9F38 - chains A and E of the 3 polymer chains in the assembly; structure by X-ray diffraction, 2.85 A resolution.

Chain A:
Protein: BsmI
Organism: Geobacillus stearothermophilus
UniProtKB: Q8RLN4 (Q8RLN4_GEOSE); residues 1-676 here = UniProt positions 1-676
Amino-acid sequence (676 residues; numbered 1 to 676; the number before each row is that of its first residue):
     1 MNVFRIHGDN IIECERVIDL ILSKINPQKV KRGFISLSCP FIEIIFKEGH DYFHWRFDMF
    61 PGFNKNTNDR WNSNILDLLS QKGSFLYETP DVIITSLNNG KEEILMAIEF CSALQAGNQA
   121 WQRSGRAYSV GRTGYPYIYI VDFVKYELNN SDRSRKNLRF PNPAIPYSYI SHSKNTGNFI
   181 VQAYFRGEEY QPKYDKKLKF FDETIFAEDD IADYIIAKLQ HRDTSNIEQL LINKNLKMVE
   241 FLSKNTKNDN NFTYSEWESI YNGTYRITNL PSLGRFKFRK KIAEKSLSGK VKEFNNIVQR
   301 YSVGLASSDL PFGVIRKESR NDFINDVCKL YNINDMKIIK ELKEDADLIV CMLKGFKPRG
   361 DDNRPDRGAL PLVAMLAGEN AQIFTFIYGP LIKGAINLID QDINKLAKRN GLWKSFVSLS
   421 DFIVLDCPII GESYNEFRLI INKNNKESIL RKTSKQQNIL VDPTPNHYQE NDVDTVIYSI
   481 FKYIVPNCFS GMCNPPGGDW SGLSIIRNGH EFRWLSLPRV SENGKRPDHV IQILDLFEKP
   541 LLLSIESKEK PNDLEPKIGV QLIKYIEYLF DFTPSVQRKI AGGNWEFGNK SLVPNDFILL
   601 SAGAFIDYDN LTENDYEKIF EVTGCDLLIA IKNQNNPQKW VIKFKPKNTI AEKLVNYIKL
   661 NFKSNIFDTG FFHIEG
Ion coordination: Ca2+ site 1: Asp9, Asp91 (shared with DG5(E), DC6(E) of chain E); Ca2+ site 2: Asp91, Phe110, Asp499 (shared with DC6(E) of chain E); Ca2+ site 3: Glu470, Asp528
Reported in the primary citation:
  - Ca2+ coordination: Asp9, Asp91, Glu109, Glu470, Asp528
  - conformationally variable residues (loop rearrangement): Ile484 to Leu503
  - catalytic residues: Glu109, Glu546

Chain E:
Molecule: Bottom strand (13-nt DNA)
Sequence (13 nucleotides; each row starts with the number of its first residue):
     1 GTCTGCATTC CTC
Ion coordination: Ca2+ site 1: DG5, DC6 (shared with Asp9(A), Asp91(A) of chain A); Ca2+ site 2: DC6 (shared with Asp91(A), Phe110(A), Asp499(A) of chain A)

How chain A and chain E interact:
Residue-residue contacts - 47 pairs, chain A then chain E:
  Tyr87(A) - DG5(E)  phosphate contact
  Glu88(A) - DG5(E)  phosphate contact
  Thr89(A) - DG5(E)  hydrogen bond to the phosphate
  Asp91(A) - DC6(E)  phosphate contact
  Glu109(A) - DC6(E)  phosphate contact
  Ser112(A) - DA7(E)  hydrogen bond to the phosphate
  Ala113(A) - DA7(E)  sugar contact
  Ala113(A) - DT8(E)  phosphate contact
  Leu114(A) - DT8(E)  hydrogen bond to the phosphate
  Ala116(A) - DT9(E)  base contact
  Gln119(A) - DA7(E)  hydrogen bond to the base
  Gln119(A) - DT8(E)  base contact
  Gln122(A) - DC6(E)  base contact
  Gln122(A) - DA7(E)  hydrogen bond to the base
  Arg123(A) - DC6(E)  salt bridge to the phosphate
  Arg123(A) - DA7(E)  salt bridge to the phosphate
  Arg126(A) - DG5(E)  salt bridge to the phosphate
  Arg126(A) - DC6(E)  salt bridge to the phosphate
  Lys145(A) - DT8(E)  salt bridge to the phosphate
  Glu147(A) - DT9(E)  phosphate contact
  Leu148(A) - DT9(E)  phosphate contact
  Asn150(A) - DT9(E)  hydrogen bond to the phosphate
  Lys281(A) - DT12(E)  base contact
  Lys281(A) - DC13(E)  sugar contact
  Ile282(A) - DT12(E)  sugar contact
  Ala283(A) - DC11(E)  phosphate contact
  Ala283(A) - DT12(E)  sugar contact
  Glu284(A) - DT12(E)  hydrogen bond to the phosphate
  Lys285(A) - DC11(E)  salt bridge to the phosphate
  Asp362(A) - DT4(E)  base contact
  Arg364(A) - DT4(E)  hydrogen bond to the base
  Arg364(A) - DG5(E)  hydrogen bond to the base
  Arg364(A) - DC6(E)  base contact
  Pro365(A) - DA7(E)  base contact
  Arg367(A) - DT4(E)  salt bridge to the phosphate
  Arg367(A) - DG5(E)  salt bridge to the phosphate
  Arg409(A) - DT2(E)  sugar contact
  Arg409(A) - DC3(E)  sugar contact
  Arg409(A) - DT4(E)  phosphate contact
  Asn410(A) - DC3(E)  hydrogen bond to the phosphate
  Asn410(A) - DT4(E)  phosphate contact
  Gly411(A) - DT4(E)  hydrogen bond to the phosphate
  Gly498(A) - DC6(E)  sugar contact
  Asp499(A) - DC6(E)  phosphate contact
  Asp499(A) - DA7(E)  phosphate contact
  Trp500(A) - DC6(E)  sugar contact
  Trp500(A) - DA7(E)  phosphate contact
Also at the interface, not in a pair above, chain A (35 interface residues in all): Lys414, Gly497, Ser516
Also at the interface, not in a pair above, chain E (12 interface residues in all): DC10

In short:
Chain A and chain E form an interface of 35 and 12 residues respectively; the contacts include 11 hydrogen
bonds and 8 salt bridges. Among the polar pairs are Gln119(A)-DA7(E), Gln122(A)-DA7(E) and Arg364(A)-DT4(E).
From the paper: catalytic residues Glu109(A) and Glu546(A); Ca2+ coordination by Asp9(A), Asp91(A) and
Glu109(A) among others.
Chain A is BsmI (Geobacillus stearothermophilus) and chain E is Bottom strand (13-nt DNA); the structure, BsmI
(wild-type) crystallized with Ca2+ and cognate dsDNA, was determined by X-ray diffraction (same publication as
9EZ5, 9EZ7 and 9EZD).
